PDB entry 8QRG | X-ray diffraction, 2.30 A resolution | chains E and A of the 4 polymer chains in the assembly

Chain E:
Molecule: Spike protein S1
Source organism: Severe acute respiratory syndrome coronavirus 2
UniProt: P0DTC2 (SPIKE_SARS2); numbering as in UniProt (aligned over 333-526)
Amino-acid sequence (202 residues; numbered 327 to 528; the number before each row is that of its first residue):
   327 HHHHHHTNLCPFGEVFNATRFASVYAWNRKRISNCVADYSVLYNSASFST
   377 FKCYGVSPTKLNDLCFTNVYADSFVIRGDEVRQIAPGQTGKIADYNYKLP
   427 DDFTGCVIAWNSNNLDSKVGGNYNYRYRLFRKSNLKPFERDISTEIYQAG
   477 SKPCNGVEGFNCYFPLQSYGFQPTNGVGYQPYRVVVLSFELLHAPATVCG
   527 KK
Unresolved in the structure: 327-332, 519-528
Differences from the reference sequence: expression tag (327-332, 527-528); variant Arg-452 (Leu in P0DTC2), Lys-478 (Thr in P0DTC2)
Cystine bridges: Cys-336/Cys-361, Cys-379/Cys-432, Cys-480/Cys-488
Glycans and other covalent adducts: N-acetylglucosamine (NAG) linked to Asn-343

Chain A:
Molecule: NbC1
Source organism: Lama glama
Amino-acid sequence (131 residues; each row starts with the number of its first residue):
     1 QVQLVESGGGLVQPGGSLRLSCAASGFTNDFYSIAWFRQAPGKEREGVSW
    51 LSVSDNTPTYVDSVKDRFTISRHNANNTVYLQMNMLKPEDTAIYYCAAGR
   101 FAGRDTWPSSYDYWGQGTQVTVSSKHHHHHH
Unresolved in the structure: 125-131
Cystine bridges: Cys-22/Cys-96

How chain E and chain A interact:
Contacting residue pairs - 43 pairs, chain E then chain A:
  Tyr-369(E) / Ser-52(A)
  Tyr-369(E) / Thr-57(A)
  Tyr-369(E) / Thr-59(A)
  Tyr-369(E) / Gly-103(A)
  Tyr-369(E) / Arg-104(A)  hydrogen bond (backbone-side chain)
  Asn-370(E) / Thr-57(A)
  Ser-371(E) / Arg-104(A)  hydrogen bond (backbone-side chain)
  Phe-374(E) / Arg-104(A)  hydrogen bond (backbone-side chain)
  Ser-375(E) / Asp-105(A)
  Ser-375(E) / Thr-106(A)  hydrogen bond (backbone-backbone)
  Thr-376(E) / Arg-104(A)
  Thr-376(E) / Asp-105(A)  hydrogen bond
  Thr-376(E) / Trp-107(A)
  Phe-377(E) / Gly-103(A)
  Phe-377(E) / Arg-104(A)  hydrogen bond (backbone-backbone)
  Lys-378(E) / Phe-101(A)
  Lys-378(E) / Ala-102(A)
  Lys-378(E) / Arg-104(A)
  Lys-378(E) / Asp-105(A)  salt bridge
  Lys-378(E) / Ser-110(A)  hydrogen bond
  Cys-379(E) / Phe-31(A)
  Cys-379(E) / Phe-101(A)
  Cys-379(E) / Ala-102(A)  hydrogen bond (backbone-backbone)
  Tyr-380(E) / Phe-31(A)
  Tyr-380(E) / Arg-100(A)
  Tyr-380(E) / Phe-101(A)  hydrophobic
  Gly-381(E) / Phe-31(A)
  Val-382(E) / Phe-31(A)
  Val-382(E) / Ala-102(A)
  Ser-383(E) / Ser-54(A)  hydrogen bond
  Ser-383(E) / Asp-55(A)
  Ser-383(E) / Ala-102(A)
  Pro-384(E) / Asp-55(A)
  Pro-384(E) / Ala-102(A)
  Thr-385(E) / Asp-55(A)  hydrogen bond
  Thr-385(E) / Thr-57(A)  hydrogen bond
  Lys-386(E) / Ser-54(A)  hydrogen bond (side chain-backbone)
  Gly-404(E) / Trp-107(A)
  Asp-405(E) / Trp-107(A)
  Arg-408(E) / Ser-109(A)
  Val-503(E) / Trp-107(A)
  Gly-504(E) / Trp-107(A)
  Tyr-508(E) / Trp-107(A)
Interface residues without a listed pair, chain E (23 interface residues in all): Val-407
Interface residues without a listed pair, chain A (17 interface residues in all): Pro-58

Overview:
The interface between chain E and chain A involves 23 residues on one side and 17 on the other; the contacts
include 12 hydrogen bonds and 1 salt bridge. Polar pairs include Lys-378(E)/Asp-105(A), Tyr-369(E)/Arg-104(A)
and Ser-371(E)/Arg-104(A). N-acetylglucosamine is covalently linked to Asn-343(E).
Chain E is Spike protein S1 (Severe acute respiratory syndrome coronavirus 2) and chain A is NbC1 (Lama
glama); the structure, SARS-CoV-2 delta RBD complexed with XBB-2 Fab and NbC1, was determined by X-ray
diffraction (same publication as 8QSQ, 8QTD and 8R80).
